Entry 8HFS (electron microscopy, 2.98 A resolution); this record covers chains Y and E of the 8 polymer chains in the assembly.

[Chain Y (and E)]
Molecule: Mannose-specific PTS system, IIC component
From: Lactococcus lactis subsp. lactis (strain KF147)
Notes: EC 2.7.1.69; chain E of this document is another copy of the same molecule, construct and numbering; everything in this record applies to it too
Reference sequence: D2BKY8 (D2BKY8_LACLK); residue numbers follow UniProt; this construct covers 1-270
Amino-acid sequence (270 residues; each row starts with the number of its first residue):
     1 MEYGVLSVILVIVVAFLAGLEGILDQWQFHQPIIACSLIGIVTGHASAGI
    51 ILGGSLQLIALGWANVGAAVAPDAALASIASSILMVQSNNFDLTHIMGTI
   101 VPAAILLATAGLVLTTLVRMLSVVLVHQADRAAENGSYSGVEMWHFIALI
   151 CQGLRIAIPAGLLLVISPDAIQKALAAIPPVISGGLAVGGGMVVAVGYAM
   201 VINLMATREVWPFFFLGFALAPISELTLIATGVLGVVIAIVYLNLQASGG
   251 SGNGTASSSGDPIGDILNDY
Not modelled in the structure: 250-270 (chain E: 249-270)
Ligand contacts: alpha-D-mannopyranose (MAN): N65, V66, G67, A68
From the paper describing this entry:
  - specificity-determining residues: L93, T94 to G98

[Interface between chain Y and chain E]
Residue-residue contacts (22):
  E225(Y) - P222(E)
  E225(Y) - S224(E)  hydrogen bond
  L226(Y) - A219(E)
  L226(Y) - I223(E)  hydrophobic
  A230(Y) - A219(E)
  V233(Y) - F215(E)
  V233(Y) - A219(E)  hydrophobic
  L234(Y) - A219(E)  hydrophobic
  L234(Y) - L220(E)  hydrophobic
  V237(Y) - P212(E)
  V237(Y) - F215(E)  hydrophobic
  V237(Y) - L216(E)  hydrophobic
  I238(Y) - L216(E)  hydrophobic
  I240(Y) - P212(E)  hydrophobic
  V241(Y) - P212(E)  hydrophobic
  V241(Y) - F213(E)  hydrophobic
  V241(Y) - Y242(E)  hydrophobic
  N244(Y) - Y242(E)
  L245(Y) - Y242(E)  hydrophobic
  L245(Y) - L245(E)  hydrophobic
  L245(Y) - Q246(E)
  S248(Y) - Q246(E)  hydrogen bond
Also at the interface, not in a pair above, chain Y (13 interface residues in all): I223
Also at the interface, not in a pair above, chain E (14 interface residues in all): E209, E225

[Summary]
13 residues of chain Y face 14 of chain E across their interface; the contacts include 2 hydrogen bonds. Among
the polar pairs are E225(Y)-S224(E) and S248(Y)-Q246(E). Ligands of chain Y: alpha-D-mannopyranose. From the
paper: specificity determinants L93(Y) and T94(Y).
Both chains are Mannose-specific PTS system, IIC component (Lactococcus lactis subsp. lactis (strain KF147)).
Entry 8HFS (The structure of LcnA, LciA, and the man-PTS of Lactococcus lactis) was determined by electron
microscopy.
